PDB entry 6MEL | X-ray diffraction, 2.06 A resolution | chains A and B

# Chain A
Name: Succinate--CoA ligase subunit alpha
Organism: Campylobacter jejuni
UniProt: A0A2U0Q9D2 (A0A2U0Q9D2_CAMJU); residue numbers follow UniProt; this construct covers 1-289
Amino-acid sequence (295 residues; numbered 1 to 295; the number before each row is that of its first residue):
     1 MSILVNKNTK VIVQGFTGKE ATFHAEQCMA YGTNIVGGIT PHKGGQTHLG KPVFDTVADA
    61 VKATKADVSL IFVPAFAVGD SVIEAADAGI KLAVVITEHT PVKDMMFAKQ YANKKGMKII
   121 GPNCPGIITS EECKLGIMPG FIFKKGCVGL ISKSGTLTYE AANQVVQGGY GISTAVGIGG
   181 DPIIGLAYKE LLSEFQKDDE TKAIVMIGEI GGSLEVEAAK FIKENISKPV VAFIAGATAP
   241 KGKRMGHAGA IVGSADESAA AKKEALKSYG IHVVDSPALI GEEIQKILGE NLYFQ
Unresolved in the structure: 1, 291-295
Sequence notes: expression tag (290-295)

# Chain B
Name: Succinate--CoA ligase [ADP-forming] subunit beta
Organism: Campylobacter jejuni (strain RM1221)
Notes: EC 6.2.1.5
UniProt: Q5HVN3 (SUCC_CAMJR); residues 1-387 here = UniProt positions 1-387
Amino-acid sequence (387 residues; row label = number of the first residue in the row):
     1 MNIHEYQAKA IFVDNGIPTL KGKVAFSVDE AVANAKELGG SVWAVKAQIH AGGRGLGGGV
    61 KIAKNLDEVK DYASKILGMN LVTHQTGPEG KLVQKLYIES GANIVKEYYL AILFNRMAEQ
   121 ITIIASSEGG MDIEKVAKES PEKIAKVGID PQIGFKMFHG LEVARVLGLD KDEGKKLISM
   181 IAKLYKLYMD KDMNMLEINP LIKTAEGDFY ALDAKCSFDD SALYRHPEIA ELRDTTEENP
   241 AEREAAEFGL SYVKLDGDVA CMVNGAGLAM ATMDIINYSG AKPANFLDVG GGASPETVAK
   301 AFEIILRDKN VKVIFINIFG GIVRCDRIAN GILEATKNVE VNIPIVVRLD GTNAAEAKTI
   361 LDNSNLKNIK AATNLKNGAE LVKSLVG
Unresolved in the structure: 387
Swiss-Prot annotation at these positions:
  - binding site (ATP): Lys46, Gly53 to Gly55, Glu99, Ala102, Glu107
  - binding site (Mg(2+)): Asn199, Asp213
  - binding site (substrate): Asn264, Gly321 to Val323

# How chain A and chain B interact
Pairs across the interface (78):
  Phe23(A) - Ile322(B)  hydrophobic
  Gln27(A) - Ile322(B)
  Phe76(A) - Tyr224(B)
  His99(A) - Ser221(B)  hydrogen bond (backbone-side chain)
  Pro101(A) - Asp219(B)
  Pro101(A) - Ser221(B)
  Pro101(A) - Ala222(B)  hydrophobic
  Pro101(A) - Tyr224(B)
  Pro101(A) - Arg225(B)
  Val102(A) - Asp219(B)  hydrogen bond (backbone-side chain)
  Lys103(A) - Met189(B)  hydrogen bond (side chain-backbone)
  Lys103(A) - Asp192(B)
  Lys103(A) - Arg225(B)
  Asp104(A) - Arg225(B)  salt bridge
  Met106(A) - Glu119(B)
  Met106(A) - Ile121(B)  hydrophobic
  Met106(A) - Pro151(B)  hydrophobic
  Phe107(A) - Pro151(B)
  Phe107(A) - Met189(B)  hydrophobic
  Lys109(A) - Glu119(B)  salt bridge
  Gln110(A) - Asp150(B)  hydrogen bond
  Gln110(A) - Pro151(B)
  Gln110(A) - Gln152(B)
  Ile137(A) - Ile322(B)
  Met138(A) - Ile322(B)
  Pro139(A) - Gly321(B)
  Pro139(A) - Ile322(B)
  Phe141(A) - Thr352(B)
  Ile142(A) - Phe319(B)  hydrophobic
  Ser154(A) - Gly267(B)
  Thr156(A) - Asn264(B)  hydrogen bond (side chain-backbone)
  Thr156(A) - Gly265(B)
  Thr156(A) - Leu268(B)
  Leu157(A) - Gly267(B)
  Leu157(A) - Leu268(B)
  Tyr159(A) - Phe319(B)  hydrophobic
  Glu160(A) - Phe319(B)
  Glu160(A) - Arg348(B)  salt bridge
  Glu160(A) - Leu375(B)
  Asn163(A) - Asp350(B)  hydrogen bond
  Pro182(A) - Arg116(B)
  Ile183(A) - Phe114(B)  hydrophobic
  Glu209(A) - Met270(B)
  Ile210(A) - Met270(B)  hydrophobic
  Gly211(A) - Arg116(B)  hydrogen bond (backbone-side chain)
  Gly212(A) - Arg116(B)
  Glu217(A) - Met117(B)
  Phe233(A) - Ala271(B)  hydrophobic
  Phe233(A) - Asp274(B)
  Ala235(A) - Gly267(B)
  Ala235(A) - Met270(B)  hydrophobic
  Ala235(A) - Asp274(B)
  Gly236(A) - Met270(B)
  Gly236(A) - Asp274(B)  hydrogen bond (backbone-side chain)
  Ala237(A) - Asp274(B)  hydrogen bond (backbone-side chain)
  Thr238(A) - Leu255(B)
  Thr238(A) - Met273(B)
  Thr238(A) - Asp274(B)  hydrogen bond
  Thr238(A) - Asn277(B)
  Lys243(A) - Glu242(B)  salt bridge
  Arg244(A) - Val253(B)
  Met245(A) - Ala266(B)
  Met245(A) - Met270(B)  hydrophobic
  Met245(A) - Met273(B)  hydrophobic
  Met245(A) - Phe286(B)
  Gly246(A) - Ala266(B)
  Gly246(A) - Phe286(B)
  His247(A) - Ala266(B)
  Gly249(A) - Arg116(B)  hydrogen bond (backbone-side chain)
  Ala250(A) - Met270(B)  hydrophobic
  Ser276(A) - Ile275(B)
  Ser276(A) - Tyr278(B)
  Pro277(A) - Ala271(B)
  Pro277(A) - Ile275(B)
  Ala278(A) - Ile275(B)  hydrophobic
  Ala278(A) - Lys376(B)
  Leu279(A) - Tyr278(B)
  Glu282(A) - Lys376(B)  salt bridge
Also at the interface, not in a pair above, chain A (57 interface residues in all): His24, Thr100, Lys153, Asp181, Ile184, Ser213, Ile234, Pro240, Glu257, Asp275
Also at the interface, not in a pair above, chain B (43 interface residues in all): Gln120, Ser251, Pro283, Gly351

# In short
Chain A and chain B form an interface of 57 and 43 residues respectively, with 11 hydrogen bonds and 5 salt
bridges. Polar pairs include Asp104(A)-Arg225(B), Lys109(A)-Glu119(B) and Glu160(A)-Arg348(B).
Here chain A is Succinate--CoA ligase subunit alpha (Campylobacter jejuni) and chain B is Succinate--CoA
ligase [ADP-forming] subunit beta (Campylobacter jejuni (strain RM1221)). Entry 6MEL (Succinyl-CoA synthase
from Campylobacter jejuni) was determined by X-ray diffraction.
